3QUN - chain A; structure by X-ray diffraction, 1.87 A resolution.

== Chain A ==
Protein: FomA protein
Organism: Streptomyces wedmorensis
UniProt: Q56187 (Q56187_STRWE); residues 1-266 here = UniProt positions 1-266
Chain sequence (286 residues; row label = number of the first residue in the row; numbers below 1 keep their minus sign (Met-19 is residue -19)):
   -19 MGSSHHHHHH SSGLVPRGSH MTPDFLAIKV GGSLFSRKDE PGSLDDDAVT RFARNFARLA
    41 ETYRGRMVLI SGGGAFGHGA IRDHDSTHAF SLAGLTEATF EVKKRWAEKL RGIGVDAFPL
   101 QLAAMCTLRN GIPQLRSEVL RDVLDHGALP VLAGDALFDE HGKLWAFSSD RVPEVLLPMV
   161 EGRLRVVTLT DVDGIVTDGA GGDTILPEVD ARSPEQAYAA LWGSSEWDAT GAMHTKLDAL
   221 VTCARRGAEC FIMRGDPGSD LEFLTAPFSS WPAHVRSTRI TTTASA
Disordered / not traced: -19 to -9, 57-69, 179-181, 203-210, 263-266
Differences from the reference sequence: expression tag (-19 to 0)
Small-molecule neighbours: ATP (adenosine-5'-triphosphate): Lys9, Gly11, Gly12, Ser13, Gly52, Gly53, Ser149, Asp150, Leu169, Thr170, Asp171, Val172, Gly174, Ile175, Val176, Ala200, Leu201, Trp202, Ala212, Met213, Lys216
Reported in the primary citation:
  - conformationally variable residues (helix shift, loop rearrangement, order/disorder transition): Ser16 to Leu24, Gly52 to Ala69, Thr177 to Asp183, Trp202
  - binding site for ATP: Lys9, Gly12, Trp202, Lys216
  - mutagenesis - S148A, S149A (38-fold): decreased binding to fosfomycin
  - mutagenesis - K18A, H58L, T210A: abolished catalytic activity
  - mutagenesis - K9A (40-fold), D208A (15-fold): decreased catalytic activity
  - catalytic residues: Asp150, Thr210, Lys216 (proposed by the authors, not directly observed)
  - catalytic residues: Lys9, Lys18, His58, Asp208

== Summary ==
Chain A binds ATP. The paper reports catalytic residues Asp150, Thr210 and Lys216 among others; K18A, H58L and
T210A abolish catalytic activity; 7 substitutions were tested in all.
Chain A is FomA protein (Streptomyces wedmorensis); the structure, Crystal structure of fosfomycin resistance
kinase FomA from Streptomyces wedmorensis complexed with MgATP, was determined by X-ray diffraction together
with 3QUO, 3QUR and 3QVH from the same study.
